PDB entry 2VHE | X-ray diffraction, 1.80 A resolution | chain A

Chain A:
Molecule: Acetyltransferase
Source organism: Campylobacter jejuni
Notes: EC 2.7.7.23
Reference sequence: Q0P9D1 (Q0P9D1_CAMJE); numbering as in UniProt (aligned over 2-195)
Sequence (194 residues; numbered 2 to 195; the number before each row is that of its first residue):
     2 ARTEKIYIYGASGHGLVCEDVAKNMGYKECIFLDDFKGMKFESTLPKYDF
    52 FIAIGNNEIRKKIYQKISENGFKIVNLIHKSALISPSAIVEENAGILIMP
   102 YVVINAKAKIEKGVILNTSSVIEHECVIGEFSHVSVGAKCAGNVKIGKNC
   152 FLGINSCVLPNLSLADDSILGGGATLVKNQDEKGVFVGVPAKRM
Small-molecule neighbours: coenzyme A (COA): Ser136, Val137, Ala142, Phe152, Gly154, Ile155, Leu160, Pro161, Ile170, Gly172, Gly173, Val178, Val186, Val188, Gly189, Val190, Pro191, Met195

In short:
Chain A binds coenzyme A.
Chain A is Acetyltransferase (Campylobacter jejuni); the structure, PglD-CoA complex: An acetyl transferase
from Campylobacter jejuni, was determined by X-ray diffraction, deposited together with 3BFP.
